Entry 8U26 (electron microscopy, 2.50 A resolution); this record covers chains R and S of the 6 polymer chains in the assembly.

[Chain R]
Protein: Substance-P receptor
Source organism: Homo sapiens
UniProtKB: P25103 (NK1R_HUMAN); residue numbers follow UniProt; this construct covers 1-407
Amino-acid sequence (418 residues; each row starts with the number of its first residue; numbers below 1 keep their minus sign (Asp-10 is residue -10)):
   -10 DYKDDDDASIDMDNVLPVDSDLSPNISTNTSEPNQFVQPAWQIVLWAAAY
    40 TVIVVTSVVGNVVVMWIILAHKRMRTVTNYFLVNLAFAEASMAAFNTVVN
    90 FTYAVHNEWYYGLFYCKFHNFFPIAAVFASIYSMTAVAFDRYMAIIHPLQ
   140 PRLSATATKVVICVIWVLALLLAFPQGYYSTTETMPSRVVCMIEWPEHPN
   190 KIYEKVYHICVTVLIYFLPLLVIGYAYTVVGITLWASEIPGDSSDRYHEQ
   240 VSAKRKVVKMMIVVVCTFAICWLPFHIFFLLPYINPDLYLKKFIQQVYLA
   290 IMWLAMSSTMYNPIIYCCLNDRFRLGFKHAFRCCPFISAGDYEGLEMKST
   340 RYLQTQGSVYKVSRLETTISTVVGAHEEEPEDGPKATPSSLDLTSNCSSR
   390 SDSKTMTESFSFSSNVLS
Not modelled in the structure: -10 to 22, 225-238, 321-407
Construct notes: expression tag (-10 to 0)
Curated features (UniProtKB/Swiss-Prot):
  - binding site (CP-96345): His197
  - lipidation: Cys322 (S-palmitoyl cysteine)
  - glycosylation (N-linked (GlcNAc...) asparagine): Asn14, Asn18
  - natural variant: Tyr192 (Y192H: Display properties similar to those of the wild-type receptor)
Cystine bridges: Cys105-Cys180

[Chain S]
Protein: Protachykinin-1
Source organism: Homo sapiens
UniProtKB: P20366 (TKN1_HUMAN); residues 1-11 here correspond to UniProt positions 58-68 (UniProt number = residue number + 57)
Amino-acid sequence (11 residues; numbered 1 to 11; the number before each row is that of its first residue):
     1 RPKPQQFFGLM
Curated features (UniProtKB/Swiss-Prot):
  - site (Cleavage): Pro2, Lys3, Gln6, Phe7, Phe7, Phe8, Phe8, Gly9, Gly9, Leu10
  - modified residue: Met11 (Methionine amide)

[Chain R / chain S interface]
Residue-residue contacts - 34 pairs, chain R then chain S:
  Gln24(R) - Gln5(S)
  Phe25(R) - Gln5(S)
  Phe25(R) - Gln6(S)
  Phe25(R) - Phe7(S)  hydrophobic
  Asn85(R) - Met11(S)  hydrogen bond (side chain-backbone)
  Asn89(R) - Met11(S)
  Tyr92(R) - Phe8(S)
  Tyr92(R) - Leu10(S)  hydrophobic
  Asn96(R) - Gln6(S)
  Asn96(R) - Phe7(S)  hydrogen bond (side chain-backbone)
  Asn96(R) - Phe8(S)
  Gln165(R) - Met11(S)
  Glu172(R) - Arg1(S)
  Met174(R) - Arg1(S)
  Met174(R) - Lys3(S)
  Arg177(R) - Pro4(S)  hydrogen bond (side chain-backbone)
  Arg177(R) - Gln6(S)  hydrogen bond (side chain-backbone)
  Arg177(R) - Phe8(S)
  Val179(R) - Phe8(S)  hydrophobic
  Cys180(R) - Leu10(S)
  Met181(R) - Pro2(S)  hydrophobic
  Met181(R) - Phe8(S)  hydrophobic
  Phe264(R) - Met11(S)  hydrophobic
  Phe268(R) - Leu10(S)
  Phe268(R) - Met11(S)  hydrophobic
  Tyr278(R) - Gln6(S)
  Tyr278(R) - Phe7(S)
  Leu279(R) - Gln5(S)
  Leu279(R) - Gln6(S)
  Ile283(R) - Phe7(S)  hydrophobic
  Gln284(R) - Phe7(S)
  Tyr287(R) - Phe7(S)  hydrophobic
  Tyr287(R) - Leu10(S)  hydrogen bond (side chain-backbone)
  Met291(R) - Met11(S)
Also at the interface, not in a pair above, chain R (25 interface residues in all): Ala93, Asn109, Ile113, His197
Also at the interface, not in a pair above, chain S (11 interface residues in all): Gly9

[In short]
The interface between chain R and chain S involves 25 residues on one side and 11 on the other; the contacts
include 5 hydrogen bonds. Polar contacts include Asn85(R)-Met11(S), Asn96(R)-Phe7(S) and Arg177(R)-Pro4(S).
UniProt lists CP-96345-binding residue His197(R) on chain R.
Here chain R is Substance-P receptor and chain S is Protachykinin-1, both from Homo sapiens. Entry 8U26
(Gaussian Mixture Models based single particle refinement - GPCR (Substance P bound to active human neurokinin
...) was determined by electron microscopy (same publication as 8U28 and 8U2C).
